PDB entry 8SWX | electron microscopy, 3.90 A resolution | chains B and D of the 8 polymer chains in the assembly

# Chain B (and D)
Protein: Transmembrane protein gp41
Organism: Human immunodeficiency virus 1
Notes: chain D of this document is another copy of the same molecule, construct and numbering; everything in this record applies to it too
Chain sequence (153 residues; row label = number of the first residue in the row):
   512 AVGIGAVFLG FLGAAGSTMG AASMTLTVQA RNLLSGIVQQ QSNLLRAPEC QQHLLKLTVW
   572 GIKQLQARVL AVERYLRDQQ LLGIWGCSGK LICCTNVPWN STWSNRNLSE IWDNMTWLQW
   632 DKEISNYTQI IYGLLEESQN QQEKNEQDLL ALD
Not modelled in the structure: 512-520, 548-570 (chain D: 512-521, 548-570, 664)
Disulfide bonds: Cys598-Cys604
Glycans and other covalent adducts: N-acetylglucosamine (NAG) linked to Asn611, Asn618, Asn637
What the authors report for this chain:
  - mutagenesis - N611A: increased binding to experimental group

# How chain B and chain D interact
Residue-residue contacts - 30 pairs, chain B then chain D:
  Met535(B) with Asn651(D); Lys655(D)
  Thr538(B) with Ile595(D); Glu647(D); Asn651(D)
  Ala541(B) with Gln591(D), hydrogen bond (backbone-side chain)
  Arg542(B) with Gln591(D); Glu647(D), salt bridge
  Leu545(B) with Leu587(D); Arg588(D), hydrogen bond (backbone-side chain); Gln591(D)
  Ser546(B) with Arg588(D), hydrogen bond (backbone-side chain)
  Gly547(B) with Arg588(D), hydrogen bond (backbone-side chain)
  Ile573(B) with Ile573(D), hydrophobic
  Leu576(B) with Ile573(D), hydrophobic; Leu576(D), hydrophobic; Val580(D), hydrophobic
  Arg579(B) with Glu584(D), salt bridge
  Val580(B) with Val580(D), hydrophobic
  Val583(B) with Leu587(D), hydrophobic
  Tyr586(B) with Gln591(D)
  Leu587(B) with Leu587(D), hydrophobic
  Gly600(B) with Gly594(D); Glu654(D)
  Lys601(B) with Glu654(D); Glu657(D), salt bridge
  Leu602(B) with Glu654(D), hydrogen bond (backbone-side chain)
  Ile603(B) with Glu654(D), hydrogen bond (backbone-side chain); Gln658(D)
  Cys605(B) with Leu661(D), hydrophobic
Other interface residues (no listed pair), chain B (21 interface residues in all): Ser534, Ser599
Other interface residues (no listed pair), chain D (20 interface residues in all): Gln577, Leu581, Val583, Ser599

# Overview
Chain B and chain D form an interface of 21 and 20 residues respectively, with 6 hydrogen bonds and 3 salt
bridges. Polar contacts include Arg542(B)-Glu647(D), Arg579(B)-Glu584(D) and Lys601(B)-Glu657(D). Covalently
linked N-acetylglucosamine: at Asn611(B), Asn618(B) and Asn637(B). From the paper: N611A of chain B increases
binding to experimental group.
Both chains are Transmembrane protein gp41 (Human immunodeficiency virus 1). Entry 8SWX (BG505 Boost2
SOSIP.664 in complex with NHP polyclonal antibody Base4) was determined by electron microscopy (same
publication as 8T2E, 8T2F, 8SWV and 8SWW).
